PDB entry 8FUL | X-ray diffraction, 2.29 A resolution | chains B and F of the 4 polymer chains in the assembly

== Chain B ==
Molecule: Amidohydrolase
From: Rhodococcus wratislaviensis NBRC 100605
UniProtKB: A0A402C2Q3 (A0A402C2Q3_RHOWR); residues 1-378 here = UniProt positions 1-378
Chain sequence (378 residues; numbered 1 to 378; the number before each row is that of its first residue):
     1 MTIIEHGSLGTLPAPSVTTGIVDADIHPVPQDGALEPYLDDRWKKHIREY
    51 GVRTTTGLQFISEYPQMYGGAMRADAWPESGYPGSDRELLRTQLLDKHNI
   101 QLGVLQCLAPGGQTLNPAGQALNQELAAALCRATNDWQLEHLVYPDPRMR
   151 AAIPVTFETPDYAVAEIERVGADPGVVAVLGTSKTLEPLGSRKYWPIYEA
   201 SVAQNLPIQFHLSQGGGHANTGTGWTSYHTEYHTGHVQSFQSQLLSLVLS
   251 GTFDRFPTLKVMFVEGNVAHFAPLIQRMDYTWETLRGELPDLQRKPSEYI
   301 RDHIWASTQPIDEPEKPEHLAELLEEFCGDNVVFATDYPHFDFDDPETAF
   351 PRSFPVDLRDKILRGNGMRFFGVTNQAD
Disordered / not traced: 1-10, 374-378
Metal / ion sites: Fe ion site 1: D25, H27, H211, E265, D337; Fe ion site 2: E265, D337, H340 (together with glycerol); Mg2+: P290 (shared with 1 residue of chain D)
What the authors report for this chain:
  - mutagenesis - D342A: decreased catalytic activity

== Chain F ==
Molecule: Amidohydrolase
From: Rhodococcus wratislaviensis NBRC 100605
UniProtKB: A0A402C2Q3 (A0A402C2Q3_RHOWR); residue numbers follow UniProt; this construct covers 1-378
Chain sequence (378 residues; each row starts with the number of its first residue):
     1 MTIIEHGSLGTLPAPSVTTGIVDADIHPVPQDGALEPYLDDRWKKHIREY
    51 GVRTTTGLQFISEYPQMYGGAMRADAWPESGYPGSDRELLRTQLLDKHNI
   101 QLGVLQCLAPGGQTLNPAGQALNQELAAALCRATNDWQLEHLVYPDPRMR
   151 AAIPVTFETPDYAVAEIERVGADPGVVAVLGTSKTLEPLGSRKYWPIYEA
   201 SVAQNLPIQFHLSQGGGHANTGTGWTSYHTEYHTGHVQSFQSQLLSLVLS
   251 GTFDRFPTLKVMFVEGNVAHFAPLIQRMDYTWETLRGELPDLQRKPSEYI
   301 RDHIWASTQPIDEPEKPEHLAELLEEFCGDNVVFATDYPHFDFDDPETAF
   351 PRSFPVDLRDKILRGNGMRFFGVTNQAD
Disordered / not traced: 1-11, 375-378
Modified / non-standard residues: C328 (S-hydroxycysteine; CSO)
Metal / ion sites: Fe ion site 1: D25, H27, H211, E265, D337; Fe ion site 2: E265, D337, H340

== Interface between chain B and chain F ==
Pairs across the interface (18):
  R42(B) with P290(F); D291(F), salt bridge
  H46(B) with E288(F)
  Y50(B) with L285(F); E288(F)
  T159(B) with R192(F)
  D161(B) with R192(F), salt bridge
  Y162(B) with R192(F)
  L186(B) with L186(F), hydrophobic; E187(F)
  E187(B) with L186(F); K193(F), salt bridge
  R192(B) with T159(F); D161(F), salt bridge; Y162(F), hydrogen bond
  K193(B) with E187(F), salt bridge
  L285(B) with Y50(F)
  E288(B) with Y50(F)
Other interface residues (no listed pair), chain F (14 interface residues in all): H46, H218

== In short ==
The interface between chain B and chain F involves 12 residues on one side and 14 on the other, with 1
hydrogen bond and 5 salt bridges. Polar pairs include R42(B)-D291(F), D161(B)-R192(F) and E187(B)-K193(F).
D25(B), H27(B), H211(B), E265(B) and D337(B) form the Fe ion site 1. The paper reports that D342A of chain B
reduces catalytic activity.
Here chain B is Amidohydrolase and chain F is Amidohydrolase, both from Rhodococcus wratislaviensis NBRC
100605. Entry 8FUL (Heterologous AibH1H2 purified from Lysogeny broth) was determined by X-ray diffraction
(same publication as 8FUM, 8FUN and 8FUO).
